4YM7 - chains AB and AN of the 15 polymer chains in the assembly; structure by X-ray diffraction, 5.50 A resolution (low resolution: residue-level contacts below are approximate; hydrogen-bond / salt-bridge calls are withheld).

Chain AB:
Name: DNA-directed RNA polymerase I subunit RPA135
From: Saccharomyces cerevisiae
Notes: EC 2.7.7.6
UniProt: P22138 (RPA2_YEAST); residues 1-1203 here = UniProt positions 1-1203
Sequence (1203 residues; numbered 1 to 1203; the number before each row is that of its first residue):
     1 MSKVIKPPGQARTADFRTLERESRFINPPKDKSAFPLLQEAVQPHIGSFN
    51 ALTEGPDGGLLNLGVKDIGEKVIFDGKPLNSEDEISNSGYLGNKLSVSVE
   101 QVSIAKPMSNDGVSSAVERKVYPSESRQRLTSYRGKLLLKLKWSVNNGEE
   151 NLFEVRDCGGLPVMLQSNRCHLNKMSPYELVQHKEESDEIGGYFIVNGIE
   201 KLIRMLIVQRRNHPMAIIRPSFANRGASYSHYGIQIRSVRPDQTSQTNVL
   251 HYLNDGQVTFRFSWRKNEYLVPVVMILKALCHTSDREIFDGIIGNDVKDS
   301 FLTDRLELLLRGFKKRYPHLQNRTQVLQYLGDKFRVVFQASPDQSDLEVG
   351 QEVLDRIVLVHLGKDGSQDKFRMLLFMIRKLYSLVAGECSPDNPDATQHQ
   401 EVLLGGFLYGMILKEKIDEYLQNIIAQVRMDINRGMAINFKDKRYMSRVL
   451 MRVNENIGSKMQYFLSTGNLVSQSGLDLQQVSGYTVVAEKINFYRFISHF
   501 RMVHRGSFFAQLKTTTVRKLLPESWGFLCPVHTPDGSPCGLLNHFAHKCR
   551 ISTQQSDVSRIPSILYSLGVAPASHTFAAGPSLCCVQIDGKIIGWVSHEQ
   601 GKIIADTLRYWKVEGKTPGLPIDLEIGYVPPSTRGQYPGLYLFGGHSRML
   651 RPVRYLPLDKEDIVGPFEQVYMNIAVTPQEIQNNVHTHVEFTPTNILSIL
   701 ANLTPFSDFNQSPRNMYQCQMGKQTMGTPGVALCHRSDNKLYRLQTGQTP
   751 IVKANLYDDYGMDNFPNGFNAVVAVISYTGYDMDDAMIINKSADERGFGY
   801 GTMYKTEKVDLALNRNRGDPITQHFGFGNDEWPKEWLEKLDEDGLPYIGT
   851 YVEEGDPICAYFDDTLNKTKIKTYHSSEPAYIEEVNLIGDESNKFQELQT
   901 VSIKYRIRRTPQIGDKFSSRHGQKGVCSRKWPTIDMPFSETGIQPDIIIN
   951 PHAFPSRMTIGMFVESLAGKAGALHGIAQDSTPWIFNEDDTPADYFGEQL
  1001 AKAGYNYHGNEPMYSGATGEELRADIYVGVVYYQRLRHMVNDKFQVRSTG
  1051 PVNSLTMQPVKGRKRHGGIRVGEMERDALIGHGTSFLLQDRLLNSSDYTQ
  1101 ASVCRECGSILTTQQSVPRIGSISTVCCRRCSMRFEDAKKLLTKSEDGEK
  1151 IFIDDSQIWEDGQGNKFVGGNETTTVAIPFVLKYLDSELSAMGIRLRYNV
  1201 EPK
Disordered / not traced: 1-12, 75-91, 111-116, 815-819, 892-893, 1143-1149
Bound ions: Zn2+: Cys1104, Cys1107, Cys1128, Cys1131
Curated features (UniProtKB/Swiss-Prot):
  - zinc finger: Cys1104 to Cys1131 (C4-type)
  - modified residue: Ser2 (N-acetylserine), Ser81 (Phosphoserine), Ser1156 (Phosphoserine)
  - mutagenesis: Cys1104 (C1104A: No effect; when associated with A-1107; A-1128 and A-1131), Cys1107 (C1107A: Lethal. Abolishes recruitment of RPA1 to Pol I. No effect; when associated with A-1104; A-1128 and A-1131), Cys1127 (C1127R: Responsible of suppression of RPA190-5 and RPA190-1 mutations), Cys1128 (C1128A: No effect; when associated with A-1104; A-1107 and A-1131), Cys1131 (C1131A: No effect; when associated with A-1104; A-1107 and A-1128)

Chain AN:
Name: DNA-directed RNA polymerase I subunit RPA34
From: Saccharomyces cerevisiae
UniProt: P47006 (RPA34_YEAST); residues 1-233 here = UniProt positions 1-233
Sequence (233 residues; each row starts with the number of its first residue):
     1 MSKLSKDYVSDSDSDDEVISNEFSIPDGFKKCKHLKNFPLNGDNKKKAKQ
    51 QQVWLIKFPSNVDISKLKSLPVDFESSTTMTIDKHDYKIMDDTDIESSLT
   101 QDNLSNMTLLVPSESKESLKIASTAKDNAPLQFDKVFSVSETAKIPAIDY
   151 SKVRVPRKDVPKVEGLKLEHFATGYDAEDFHVAEEVKENKKEPKKRSHHD
   201 DEEESSEKKKKKKEKREKREKKDKKDKKKKHRD
Disordered / not traced: 1-23, 39-49, 93-96, 181-233
Curated features (UniProtKB/Swiss-Prot):
  - modified residue (Phosphoserine): Ser10, Ser12, Ser14, Ser60

Chain AB / chain AN interface:
Residue-residue contacts - 54 pairs, chain AB then chain AN:
  Thr13(AB) - Val163(AN)
  Asn295(AB) - Leu104(AN)
  Ser567(AB) - Pro59(AN)
  Ser567(AB) - Asn61(AN)
  Ser567(AB) - Ser140(AN)
  Ser567(AB) - Glu141(AN)
  Leu568(AB) - Ser140(AN)
  Leu568(AB) - Glu141(AN)
  Gly569(AB) - Ser140(AN)
  His575(AB) - Asn106(AN)
  Phe577(AB) - Asn106(AN)
  Gln600(AB) - Met90(AN)
  Tyr610(AB) - Lys144(AN)
  Tyr610(AB) - Pro146(AN)
  Trp611(AB) - Glu141(AN)
  Arg654(AB) - Val153(AN)
  Leu656(AB) - Ile148(AN)
  Pro678(AB) - Arg154(AN)
  Gln679(AB) - Val155(AN)
  Gln679(AB) - Arg157(AN)
  Ile681(AB) - Val153(AN)
  Ile681(AB) - Arg154(AN)
  Gln682(AB) - Tyr150(AN)
  Asn683(AB) - Tyr150(AN)
  Asn683(AB) - Arg154(AN)
  Asn684(AB) - Tyr150(AN)
  Glu940(AB) - Thr173(AN)
  Thr941(AB) - His170(AN)
  Leu974(AB) - Glu169(AN)
  His975(AB) - Leu166(AN)
  His975(AB) - Lys167(AN)
  Ile977(AB) - Val163(AN)
  Ile985(AB) - Arg157(AN)
  Ile985(AB) - Val160(AN)
  Phe986(AB) - Val160(AN)
  Asn987(AB) - Arg157(AN)
  Asp990(AB) - Arg157(AN)
  Asp990(AB) - Asp159(AN)
  Asp990(AB) - Val160(AN)
  Tyr995(AB) - Val160(AN)
  Tyr995(AB) - Pro161(AN)
  Tyr995(AB) - Lys162(AN)
  Tyr995(AB) - Val163(AN)
  Glu998(AB) - Lys162(AN)
  Gln999(AB) - Leu166(AN)
  Lys1002(AB) - Leu166(AN)
  Lys1002(AB) - Lys167(AN)
  Lys1002(AB) - Leu168(AN)
  Ala1003(AB) - Lys167(AN)
  Ala1003(AB) - Leu168(AN)
  Ala1003(AB) - Glu169(AN)
  Ala1003(AB) - His170(AN)
  Gly1004(AB) - Leu168(AN)
  Tyr1005(AB) - His170(AN)
Interface residues without a listed pair, chain AB (39 interface residues in all): Val297, Lys298, Tyr566, Pro657, Ala1001
Interface residues without a listed pair, chain AN (32 interface residues in all): Lys57, Gln101, Met107, Ala143, Ala147, Pro156

Overview:
39 residues of chain AB and 32 residues of chain AN are in contact. Cys1104(AB), Cys1107(AB), Cys1128(AB) and
Cys1131(AB) form the Zn2+ site. UniProt lists 5 mutagenesis sites on chain AB.
Chain AB is DNA-directed RNA polymerase I subunit RPA135 and chain AN is DNA-directed RNA polymerase I subunit
RPA34, both from Saccharomyces cerevisiae; the structure, RNA polymerase I structure with an alternative dimer
hinge, was determined by X-ray diffraction.
